1SIZ - chains A and C; structure by X-ray diffraction, 2.25 A resolution.

# Chain A (and C)
Protein: Ferredoxin
From: Pyrococcus furiosus
Notes: chain C of this document is another copy of the same molecule, construct and numbering; everything in this record applies to it too
UniProtKB: P29603 (FER_PYRFU); residues 1-66 here = UniProt positions 1-66
Amino-acid sequence (66 residues; each row starts with the number of its first residue):
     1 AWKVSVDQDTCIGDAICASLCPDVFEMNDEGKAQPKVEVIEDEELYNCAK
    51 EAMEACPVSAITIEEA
Cystine bridges: Cys21-Cys48
Ion coordination: 3Fe-4S cluster Fe: Cys11, Cys17, Cys56
Small-molecule neighbours: 3Fe-4S cluster (F3S): Val6, Cys11, Ile12, Gly13, Asp14, Ala15, Ile16, Cys17, Met27, Ala33, Cys56, Pro57, Val58, Ala60, Ile61

# Chain A / chain C interface
Contacting residue pairs - 15 pairs, chain A then chain C:
  Tyr46(A) with Glu65(C), hydrogen bond
  Lys50(A) with Glu65(C), salt bridge
  Met53(A) with Glu65(C); Ala66(C), hydrophobic
  Thr62(A) with Glu64(C); Glu65(C)
  Ile63(A) with Ile63(C); Glu64(C); Glu65(C), hydrogen bond (backbone-backbone)
  Glu64(A) with Ile63(C)
  Glu65(A) with Tyr46(C), hydrogen bond; Lys50(C), salt bridge; Met53(C); Thr62(C); Ile63(C), hydrogen bond (backbone-backbone)
Interface residues without a listed pair, chain A (9 interface residues in all): Ile61, Ala66

# Overview
Chain A and chain C form an interface of 9 and 8 residues respectively; the contacts include 4 hydrogen bonds
and 2 salt bridges. Among the polar pairs are Lys50(A)-Glu65(C), Tyr46(A)-Glu65(C) and Ile63(A)-Glu65(C).
Ligands of chain A: 3Fe-4S cluster.
Chain A and chain C are both Ferredoxin (Pyrococcus furiosus); the structure, Crystal structure of the
[Fe3S4]-ferredoxin from the hyperthermophilic archaeon Pyrococcus furiosus, was determined by X-ray
diffraction together with 1SJ1 from the same study.
